Entry 8W2Q (electron microscopy, 3.06 A resolution); this record covers chains B and D of the 5 polymer chains in the assembly.

== Chain B ==
Protein: RM.BsaXI
Source organism: Geobacillus stearothermophilus
Notes: EC 2.1.1.72
UniProtKB: A0A4D7QEP1 (A0A4D7QEP1_GEOKU); numbering as in UniProt (aligned over 1-916)
Chain sequence (916 residues; numbered 1 to 916; the number before each row is that of its first residue):
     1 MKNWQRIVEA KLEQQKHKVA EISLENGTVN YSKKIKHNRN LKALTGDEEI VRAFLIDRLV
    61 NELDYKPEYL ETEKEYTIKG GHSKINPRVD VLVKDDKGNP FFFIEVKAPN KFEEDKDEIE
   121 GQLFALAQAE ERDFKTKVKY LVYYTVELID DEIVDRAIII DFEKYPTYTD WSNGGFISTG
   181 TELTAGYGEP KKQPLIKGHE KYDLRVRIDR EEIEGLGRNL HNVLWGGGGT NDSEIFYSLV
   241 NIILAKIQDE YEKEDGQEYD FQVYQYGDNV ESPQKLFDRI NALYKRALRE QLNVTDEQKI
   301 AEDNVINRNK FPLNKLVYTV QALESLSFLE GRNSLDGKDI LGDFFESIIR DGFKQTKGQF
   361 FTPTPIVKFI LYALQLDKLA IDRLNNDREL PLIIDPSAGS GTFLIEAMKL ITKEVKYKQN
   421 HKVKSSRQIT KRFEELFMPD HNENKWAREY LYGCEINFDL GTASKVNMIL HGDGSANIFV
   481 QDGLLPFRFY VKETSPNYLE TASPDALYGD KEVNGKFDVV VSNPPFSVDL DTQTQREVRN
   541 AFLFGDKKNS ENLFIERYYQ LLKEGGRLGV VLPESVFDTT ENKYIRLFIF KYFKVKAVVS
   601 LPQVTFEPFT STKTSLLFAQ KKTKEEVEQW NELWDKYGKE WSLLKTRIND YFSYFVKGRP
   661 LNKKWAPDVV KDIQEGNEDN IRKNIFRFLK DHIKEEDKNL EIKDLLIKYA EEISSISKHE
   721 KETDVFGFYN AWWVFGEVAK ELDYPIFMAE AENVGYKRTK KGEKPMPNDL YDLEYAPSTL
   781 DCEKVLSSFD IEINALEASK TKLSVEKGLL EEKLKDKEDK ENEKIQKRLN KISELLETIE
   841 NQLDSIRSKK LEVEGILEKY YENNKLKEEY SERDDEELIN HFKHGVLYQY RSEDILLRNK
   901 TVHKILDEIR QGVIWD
Unresolved in the structure: 1
Construct notes: conflict Val-146 (Ile in A0A4D7QEP1), Leu-292 (Ile in A0A4D7QEP1), Gly-912 (Glu in A0A4D7QEP1)
Residues lining bound ligands:
  - S-adenosylhomocysteine (SAH): Gly-227, Gly-228, Gly-229
  - S-adenosylmethionine (SAM): Lys-357, Gly-358, Gln-359, Phe-360, Phe-361, Thr-362, Asp-395, Pro-396, Ser-397, Ala-398, Gly-399, Thr-402, Phe-403, Glu-455, Ile-456, Asp-482, Gly-483, Leu-484, Ser-522, Asn-523, Pro-525, Val-528, Phe-554

== Chain D ==
Molecule: 52-nt DNA strand
Sequence (52 nucleotides; row label = number of the first residue in the row):
     1 AATAAGCTGA ATATTGTCGG AXCCAAGTCT CCATATGGAA TTAATAAGCT AG
Unresolved in the structure: 1-6, 48-52
Modified positions: 6MA (N6-methyl-deoxy-adenosine-5'-monophosphate) at position 22

== Interface between chain B and chain D ==
Contacting residue pairs (14; chain B residue first):
  His-221(B) / 6MA_22(D)  base contact
  Asn-222(B) / 6MA_22(D)  base contact
  Trp-225(B) / 6MA_22(D)  base contact
  Arg-350(B) / 6MA_22(D)  base contact
  Lys-757(B) / DA26(D)  salt bridge to the phosphate
  Thr-759(B) / DA25(D)  phosphate contact
  Lys-760(B) / DC24(D)  phosphate contact
  Lys-760(B) / DA25(D)  hydrogen bond to the phosphate
  Lys-761(B) / DA25(D)  phosphate contact
  Glu-823(B) / DC7(D)  base contact
  Glu-823(B) / DT8(D)  base contact
  Glu-823(B) / DG9(D)  base contact
  Lys-824(B) / DT8(D)  base contact
  Lys-824(B) / DG9(D)  hydrogen bond to the base
Interface residues without a listed pair, chain B (11 interface residues in all): Asp-819

== Overview ==
11 residues of chain B face 7 of chain D across their interface; the contacts include 2 hydrogen bonds and 1
salt bridge. Among the polar pairs are Lys-824(B)/DG9(D), Lys-760(B)/DA25(D) and Lys-757(B)/DA26(D). Chain B
binds S-adenosylhomocysteine and S-adenosylmethionine.
Here chain B is RM.BsaXI (Geobacillus stearothermophilus) and chain D is a 52-nt DNA strand. Entry 8W2Q
(BsaXI-DNA complex II) was determined by electron microscopy.
